Entry 8WXB (electron microscopy, 4.20 A resolution (low resolution: residue-level contacts below are approximate; hydrogen-bond / salt-bridge calls are withheld)); this record covers chains O and Y of the 51 polymer chains in the assembly.

# Chain O
Molecule: Major carboxysome shell protein CsoS1
Organism: Prochlorococcus sp. MED4
UniProtKB: Q7V2D1 (CSOS1_PROMP); residues 1-98 here correspond to UniProt positions 6-103 (UniProt number = residue number + 5)
Chain sequence (98 residues; numbered 1 to 98; the number before each row is that of its first residue):
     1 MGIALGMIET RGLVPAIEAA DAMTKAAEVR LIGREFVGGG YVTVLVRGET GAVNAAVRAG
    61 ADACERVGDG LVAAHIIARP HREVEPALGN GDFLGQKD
Unresolved in the structure: 1, 89-98

# Chain Y
Molecule: Carboxysome assembly protein CsoS2
Organism: Prochlorococcus sp. MED4
UniProtKB: Q7V2C8 (CSOS2_PROMP); numbering as in UniProt (aligned over 1-765)
Chain sequence (765 residues; row label = number of the first residue in the row):
     1 MSTKTSREIA LERRKAMSDG GKKAALHSSS TKDRVRSSQD INSTGATSSN KKVLTSPSKS
    61 NIPANKIARK STSSKLSSKE LGIERRKAMS THGKSAINSS DRTRTDVKSD IKVNKVISTE
   121 KPQALKDHNN NIKDNQVVKQ NIKRRINQKR KPITNTSRDI VLARREAQSK HGKSASKQNT
   181 SAASLARRGD PDLSSREISQ RVRELRSKTG STSKQGNGKC RPCGPNKNGS KLNIADASWK
   241 VGKSETDSGQ TVTGTQANRS LKTTGNEAST CRTVTGTQYM GAEVTGQFCQ DKPKYKQPIR
   301 ASVTTTTSGN KVTGNEVGRS EKVTGDEPGT CKNLTGTEYI SANQSKKYCG EVIKKPSKVM
   361 QSITTDGLKV SGSLPGRSSL VTGDESGSGK QLTGDQYLGS EPSPKGKSFE KVGSYDTLNG
   421 NNVTGTGVGR SDYVTGNEYG SCKNLTGDEY IGSQQYEKFC GSTPKPEARK VGLSLSSKSN
   481 LISGTMTGRS KIVTGDEPGS CKVLTGTPYA GLDQINDNCN AEIADDMKSR ATVNSGNNSN
   541 ARLTGLQPGI GGVMTGATKG SCKNLTGTPY IGGDQFLSNC ETPPNDASYA NQEKSASNSW
   601 KEFSVNSPSR EKYSAKNTEG VTGNRYEDSS KITGPFDMAE DKVTGTEQFR FEPNKNMTYK
   661 QKMKQEESQN IDIPTDKKEP SKITGEGQSA GNITGDDWDR GDKVTGTEGV SARKRNPSRA
   721 GFMGAMPPVD NKRNDETEKP DFLITGSSGN TRDGQLVTFS GGARG
Unresolved in the structure: 1-233, 616-620, 644-682
Disulfides: Cys271-Cys289, Cys331-Cys349, Cys442-Cys460, Cys501-Cys519, Cys562-Cys580
Swiss-Prot annotation at these positions:
  - region: Asp735 to Gly765 (C-terminal peptide)

# How chain O and chain Y interact
Residue-residue contacts (29; chain O residue first):
  Thr50(O) with Tyr450(Y)
  Gly51(O) with Tyr450(Y)
  Asn54(O) with Glu449(Y); Tyr450(Y); Ile451(Y)
  Ala55(O) with Tyr439(Y)
  Val57(O) with Leu445(Y)
  Arg58(O) with Tyr439(Y); Gly440(Y); Ser441(Y); Cys442(Y); Lys443(Y); Leu445(Y); Tyr456(Y)
  Ala59(O) with Tyr439(Y)
  Asp62(O) with Tyr439(Y); Gly440(Y); Ser441(Y); Lys443(Y)
  Glu65(O) with Lys443(Y)
  Ala74(O) with Leu445(Y)
  His75(O) with Thr446(Y); Gly447(Y)
  Ile76(O) with Leu445(Y); Gly447(Y); Asp448(Y); Glu449(Y)
  Ile77(O) with Asp448(Y)
  Ala78(O) with Asp448(Y)
Other interface residues (no listed pair), chain O (15 interface residues in all): Ala61
Other interface residues (no listed pair), chain Y (14 interface residues in all): Glu438

# Summary
Chain O and chain Y form an interface of 15 and 14 residues respectively.
Chain O is Major carboxysome shell protein CsoS1 and chain Y is Carboxysome assembly protein CsoS2, both from
Prochlorococcus sp. MED4; the structure, Cryo-EM structure of the alpha-carboxysome shell vertex from
Prochlorococcus MED4, was determined by electron microscopy.
